8I76 - chain A; structure by X-ray diffraction, 1.38 A resolution.

Chain A:
Protein: Osteocalcin
From: Bos taurus
UniProtKB: P02820 (OSTCN_BOVIN); residues 17-49 here correspond to UniProt positions 68-100 (UniProt number = residue number + 51)
Amino-acid sequence (38 residues; each row starts with the number of its first residue):
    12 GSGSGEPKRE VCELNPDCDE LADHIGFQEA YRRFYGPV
Unresolved in the structure: 12-16, 48-49
Differences from the reference sequence: expression tag (12-16)
Cystine bridges: Cys23-Cys29

In short:
Chain A is Osteocalcin (Bos taurus); the structure, Crystal structure of decarboxylated osteocalcin at pH 2.0
without glycerol, was determined by X-ray diffraction together with 8I74 and 8I75 from the same study.
